4JFO - chains A and B of the 3 polymer chains in the assembly; structure by X-ray diffraction, 2.11 A resolution.

== Chain A ==
Molecule: HLA class I histocompatibility antigen, A-2 alpha chain
From: Homo sapiens
UniProt: P01892 (1A02_HUMAN); residues 1-275 here correspond to UniProt positions 25-299 (UniProt number = residue number + 24)
Amino-acid sequence (275 residues; row label = number of the first residue in the row):
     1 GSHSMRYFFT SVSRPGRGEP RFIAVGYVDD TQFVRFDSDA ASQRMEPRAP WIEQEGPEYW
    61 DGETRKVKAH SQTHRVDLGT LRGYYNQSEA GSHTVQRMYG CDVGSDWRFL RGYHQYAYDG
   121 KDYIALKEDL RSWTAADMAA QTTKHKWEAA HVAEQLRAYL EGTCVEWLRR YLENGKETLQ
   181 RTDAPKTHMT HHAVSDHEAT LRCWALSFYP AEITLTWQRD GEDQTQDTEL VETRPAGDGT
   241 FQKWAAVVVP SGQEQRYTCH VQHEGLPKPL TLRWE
Disulfide bonds: C101-C164, C203-C259

== Chain B ==
Molecule: Beta-2-microglobulin
From: Homo sapiens
UniProt: P61769 (B2MG_HUMAN); residues 1-99 here correspond to UniProt positions 21-119 (UniProt number = residue number + 20)
Amino-acid sequence (100 residues; numbered 0 to 99; the number before each row is that of its first residue; numbering starts at 0):
     0 MIQRTPKIQV YSRHPAENGK SNFLNCYVSG FHPSDIEVDL LKNGERIEKV EHSDLSFSKD
    60 WSFYLLYYTE FTPTEKDEYA CRVNHVTLSQ PKIVKWDRDM
Sequence notes: initiating methionine (0)
Swiss-Prot annotation at these positions:
  - modified residue: Q2 (Pyrrolidone carboxylic acid)
  - glycosylation: I1 (N-linked (Glc) (glycation) isoleucine), K19 (N-linked (Glc) (glycation) lysine), K41 (N-linked (Glc) (glycation) lysine), K48 (N-linked (Glc) (glycation) lysine), K58 (N-linked (Glc) (glycation) lysine), K91 (N-linked (Glc) (glycation) lysine), K94 (N-linked (Glc) (glycation) lysine)
Disulfide bonds: C25-C80

== Interface between chain A and chain B ==
Residue-residue contacts (54; chain A residue first):
  F8(A) - S55(B)
  F8(A) - F56(B)
  F9(A) - F56(B)
  T10(A) - F56(B)
  T10(A) - F62(B)
  V12(A) - S33(B)
  I23(A) - L54(B)
  V25(A) - D53(B)
  V25(A) - L54(B)
  Y27(A) - S55(B)
  Y27(A) - Y63(B)  hydrogen bond
  Q32(A) - D53(B)
  R35(A) - D53(B)
  R48(A) - D53(B)  salt bridge
  Q96(A) - H31(B)  hydrogen bond
  Q96(A) - F56(B)
  Q96(A) - W60(B)  hydrogen bond (side chain-backbone)
  Q96(A) - F62(B)
  R97(A) - F56(B)
  R111(A) - K58(B)
  Q115(A) - W60(B)
  Y116(A) - W60(B)
  A117(A) - W60(B)  hydrophobic
  D119(A) - M0(B)
  D119(A) - I1(B)
  D119(A) - H31(B)
  G120(A) - I1(B)
  G120(A) - H31(B)
  K121(A) - I1(B)
  D122(A) - W60(B)  hydrogen bond
  H192(A) - D98(B)  salt bridge
  R202(A) - D98(B)  hydrogen bond (side chain-backbone)
  R202(A) - M99(B)
  W204(A) - D98(B)
  W204(A) - M99(B)
  V231(A) - Q8(B)
  E232(A) - K6(B)  salt bridge
  E232(A) - Q8(B)  hydrogen bond (backbone-side chain)
  E232(A) - Y26(B)
  E232(A) - S28(B)  hydrogen bond
  R234(A) - Q8(B)  hydrogen bond
  R234(A) - Y10(B)
  R234(A) - M99(B)  hydrogen bond (side chain-backbone)
  P235(A) - Y10(B)  hydrogen bond (backbone-side chain)
  P235(A) - N24(B)
  P235(A) - Y26(B)
  A236(A) - R12(B)  hydrogen bond (backbone-side chain)
  A236(A) - N24(B)  hydrogen bond (backbone-side chain)
  G237(A) - R12(B)  hydrogen bond (backbone-side chain)
  D238(A) - R12(B)
  Q242(A) - Y10(B)
  Q242(A) - S11(B)  hydrogen bond (side chain-backbone)
  Q242(A) - R12(B)  hydrogen bond (side chain-backbone)
  W244(A) - M99(B)  hydrogen bond (side chain-backbone)
Also at the interface, not in a pair above, chain A (36 interface residues in all): H93, T94, M98, T233
Also at the interface, not in a pair above, chain B (26 interface residues in all): H13, P32, D59, L65

== Overview ==
The interface between chain A and chain B involves 36 residues on one side and 26 on the other; the contacts
include 16 hydrogen bonds and 3 salt bridges. Polar contacts include R48(A)-D53(B), H192(A)-D98(B) and
E232(A)-K6(B).
Here chain A is HLA class I histocompatibility antigen, A-2 alpha chain and chain B is Beta-2-microglobulin,
both from Homo sapiens. Entry 4JFO (A2 HLA complex with E1A heteroclitic variant of Melanoma peptide) was
determined by X-ray diffraction, deposited together with 4JFH, 4JFP and 4JFQ.
